Entry 8OOS (electron microscopy, 3.29 A resolution); this record covers chains G and K of the 9 polymer chains in the assembly.

Chain G:
Molecule: Chromatin-remodeling ATPase Ino80
Organism: Thermochaetoides thermophila
Sequence (1134 residues; row label = number of the first residue in the row):
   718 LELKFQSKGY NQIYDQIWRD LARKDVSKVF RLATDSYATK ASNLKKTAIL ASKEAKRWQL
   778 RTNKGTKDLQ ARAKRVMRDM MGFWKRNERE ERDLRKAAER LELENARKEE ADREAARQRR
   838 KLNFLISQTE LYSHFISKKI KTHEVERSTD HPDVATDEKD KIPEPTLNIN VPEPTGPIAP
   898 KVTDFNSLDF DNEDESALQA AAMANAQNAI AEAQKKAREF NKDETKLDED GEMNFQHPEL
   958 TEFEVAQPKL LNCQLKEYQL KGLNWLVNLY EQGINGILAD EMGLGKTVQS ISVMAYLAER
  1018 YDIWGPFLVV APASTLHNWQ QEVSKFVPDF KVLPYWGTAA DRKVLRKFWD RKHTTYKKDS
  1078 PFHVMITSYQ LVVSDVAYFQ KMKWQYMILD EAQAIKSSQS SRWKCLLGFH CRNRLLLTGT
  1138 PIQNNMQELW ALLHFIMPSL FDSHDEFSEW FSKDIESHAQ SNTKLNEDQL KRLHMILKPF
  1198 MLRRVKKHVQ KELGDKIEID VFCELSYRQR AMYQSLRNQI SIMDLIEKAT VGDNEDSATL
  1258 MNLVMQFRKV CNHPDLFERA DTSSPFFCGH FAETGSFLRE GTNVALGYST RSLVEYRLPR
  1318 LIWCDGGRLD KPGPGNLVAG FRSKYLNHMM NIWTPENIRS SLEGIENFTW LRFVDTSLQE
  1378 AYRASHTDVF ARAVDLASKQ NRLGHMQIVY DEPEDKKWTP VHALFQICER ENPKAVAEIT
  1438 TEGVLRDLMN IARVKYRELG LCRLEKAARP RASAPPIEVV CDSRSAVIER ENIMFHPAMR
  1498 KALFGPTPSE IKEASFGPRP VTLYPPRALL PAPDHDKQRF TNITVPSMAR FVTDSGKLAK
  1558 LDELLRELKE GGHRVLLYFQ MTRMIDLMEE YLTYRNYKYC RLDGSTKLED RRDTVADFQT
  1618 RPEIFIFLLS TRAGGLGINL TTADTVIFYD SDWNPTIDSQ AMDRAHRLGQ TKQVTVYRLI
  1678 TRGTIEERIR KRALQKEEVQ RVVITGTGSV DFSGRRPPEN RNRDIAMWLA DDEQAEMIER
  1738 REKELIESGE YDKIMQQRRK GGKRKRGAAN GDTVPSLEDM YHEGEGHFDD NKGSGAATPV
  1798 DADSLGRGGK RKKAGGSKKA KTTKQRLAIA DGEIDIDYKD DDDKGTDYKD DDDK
Not modelled in the structure: 718-963, 1161-1185, 1242-1255, 1278-1542, 1707-1851
Metal / ion sites: Mg2+: Thr1004 (together with ADP)
Residues lining bound ligands:
  - ADP (adenosine-5'-diphosphate): Cys970, Gln971, Leu972, Lys973, Gln976, Gly1000, Leu1001, Gly1002, Lys1003, Thr1004, Val1005, Asn1035, Glu1039, Phe1043, Asn1636, Arg1664, Leu1665
  - tetrafluoroaluminate (ALF): Met999, Gly1000, Lys1003, Glu1108, Leu1633, Gly1634, Arg1664

Chain K:
Molecule: DNA strand 1
Sequence (226 nucleotides; each row starts with the number of its first residue; numbers below 1 keep their minus sign (DC-73 is residue -73)):
   -73 CTGGAGAATC CCGGTGCCGA GGCCGCTCAA TTGGTCGTAG CAAGCTCTAG CACCGCTTAA
   -13 ACGCACGTAC GCGCTGTCCC CCGCGTTTTA ACCGCCAAGG GGATTACTCC CTAGTCTCCA
    47 GGCACGTGTC AGATATATAC ATCCTGTGCA TGTATTGAAC AGCGACCTTG CCGGTGCCAG
   107 TCGGATAGTG TTCCGAGCTC CCACTCTAGA GGATCCCCGG GTACCG
Not modelled in the structure: -73, 38-152

How chain G and chain K interact:
Pairs across the interface - 22 pairs, chain G then chain K:
  Gln1110(G) - DA32(K)  phosphate contact
  Ala1111(G) - DA32(K)  phosphate contact
  Lys1113(G) - DC33(K)  salt bridge to the phosphate
  Ser1114(G) - DA32(K)  phosphate contact
  Ser1117(G) - DT31(K)  phosphate contact
  Ser1118(G) - DT31(K)  hydrogen bond to the phosphate
  Arg1119(G) - DT31(K)  hydrogen bond to the phosphate
  Arg1119(G) - DA32(K)  salt bridge to the phosphate
  Asn1141(G) - DC33(K)  hydrogen bond to the phosphate
  Leu1257(G) - DC35(K)  sugar contact
  Met1258(G) - DT34(K)  base contact
  Met1258(G) - DC35(K)  sugar contact
  Arg1629(G) - DA32(K)  sugar contact
  Arg1629(G) - DC33(K)  sugar contact
  Trp1650(G) - DT34(K)  phosphate contact
  Trp1650(G) - DC35(K)  phosphate contact
  Asn1651(G) - DC33(K)  hydrogen bond to the phosphate
  Ile1654(G) - DC33(K)  phosphate contact
  Arg1685(G) - DC35(K)  salt bridge to the phosphate
  Arg1689(G) - DT34(K)  sugar contact
  Arg1689(G) - DC35(K)  salt bridge to the phosphate
  Lys1693(G) - DT34(K)  salt bridge to the phosphate
Other interface residues (no listed pair), chain G (21 interface residues in all): Lys1098, Gln1116, Thr1256, Asp1649
Other interface residues (no listed pair), chain K (7 interface residues in all): DC-48, DC36

In short:
21 residues of chain G and 7 residues of chain K are in contact; the contacts include 4 hydrogen bonds and 5
salt bridges. Polar pairs include Ser1118(G)-DT31(K), Arg1119(G)-DT31(K) and Asn1141(G)-DC33(K). Chain G binds
ADP and tetrafluoroaluminate.
Here chain G is Chromatin-remodeling ATPase Ino80 (Thermochaetoides thermophila) and chain K is DNA strand 1.
Entry 8OOS (CryoEM Structure INO80core Hexasome complex ATPase-hexasome refinement state 2) was determined by
electron microscopy, deposited together with 8OO7, 8OO9, 8OOA, 8OOC, 8OOF, 8OOP, 8OOR and 8OOT.
